4V1Y - chains B and E of the 6 polymer chains in the assembly; structure by X-ray diffraction, 2.80 A resolution.

# Chain B (and E)
Name: Atrazine chlorohydrolase
Source organism: Pseudomonas SP. adp
Notes: EC 3.8.1.8; chain E of this document is another copy of the same molecule, construct and numbering; everything in this record applies to it too
UniProtKB: P72156 (ATZA_PSESD); numbering as in UniProt (aligned over 1-474)
Sequence (494 residues; each row starts with the number of its first residue; numbers below 1 keep their minus sign (Met-19 is residue -19)):
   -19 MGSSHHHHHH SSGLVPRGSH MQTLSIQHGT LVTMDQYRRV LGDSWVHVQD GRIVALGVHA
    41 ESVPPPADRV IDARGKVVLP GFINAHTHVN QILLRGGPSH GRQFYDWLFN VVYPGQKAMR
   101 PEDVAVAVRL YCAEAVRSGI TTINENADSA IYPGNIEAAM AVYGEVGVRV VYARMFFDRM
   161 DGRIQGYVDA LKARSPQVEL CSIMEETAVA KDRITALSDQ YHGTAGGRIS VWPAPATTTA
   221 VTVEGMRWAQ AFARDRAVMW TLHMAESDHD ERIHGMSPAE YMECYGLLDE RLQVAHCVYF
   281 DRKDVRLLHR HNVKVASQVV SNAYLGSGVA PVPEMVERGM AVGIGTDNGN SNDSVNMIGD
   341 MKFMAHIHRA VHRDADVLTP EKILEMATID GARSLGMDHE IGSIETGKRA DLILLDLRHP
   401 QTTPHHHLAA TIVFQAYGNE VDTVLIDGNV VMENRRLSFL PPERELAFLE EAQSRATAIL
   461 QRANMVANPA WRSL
Disordered / not traced: -19 to 0
Sequence notes: expression tag (-19 to 0)
What the authors report for this chain:
  - catalytic residues: Glu246, Asp327 (proposed by the authors, not directly observed)
  - specificity-determining residues: Phe84, Asn328, Ser331 (citing earlier work)

# Chain B / chain E interface
Residue-residue contacts - 23 pairs, chain B then chain E:
  Arg282(B) with Arg282(E); Pro313(E); Glu314(E), salt bridge; His352(E)
  Lys283(B) with Asp354(E)
  Arg286(B) with Glu317(E); Asp354(E), salt bridge; Asp356(E); Val357(E)
  His289(B) with Glu317(E), salt bridge
  Arg290(B) with Asp356(E), salt bridge
  Glu314(B) with Arg282(E), salt bridge
  Glu317(B) with Arg286(E); His289(E), salt bridge; Arg318(E), salt bridge
  Arg318(B) with Glu317(E), salt bridge; Arg318(E)
  His352(B) with Arg282(E)
  Asp354(B) with Lys283(E); Arg286(E), salt bridge
  Asp356(B) with Arg286(E); Arg290(E), salt bridge
  Val357(B) with Arg286(E)

# Overview
Chain B and chain E form an interface of 12 and 13 residues respectively; the contacts include 10 salt
bridges. Polar contacts include Arg282(B)-Glu314(E), Arg286(B)-Asp354(E) and His289(B)-Glu317(E). The paper
reports catalytic residues Glu246(B) and Asp327(B); specificity determinants Phe84(B), Asn328(B) and
Ser331(B).
Both chains are Atrazine chlorohydrolase (Pseudomonas SP. adp). Entry 4V1Y (The structure of the hexameric
atrazine chlorohydrolase, AtzA) was determined by X-ray diffraction, deposited together with 4V1X.
